PDB entry 9JGH | electron microscopy, 3.70 A resolution | chains C and F of the 15 polymer chains in the assembly

[Chain C (and F)]
Protein: tube tail protein
Source organism: Bacillus subtilis
Notes: chain F of this document is another copy of the same molecule, construct and numbering; everything in this record applies to it too
UniProt: A0A162TY69 (A0A162TY69_BACIU); numbering as in UniProt (aligned over 1-264)
Chain sequence (270 residues; each row starts with the number of its first residue):
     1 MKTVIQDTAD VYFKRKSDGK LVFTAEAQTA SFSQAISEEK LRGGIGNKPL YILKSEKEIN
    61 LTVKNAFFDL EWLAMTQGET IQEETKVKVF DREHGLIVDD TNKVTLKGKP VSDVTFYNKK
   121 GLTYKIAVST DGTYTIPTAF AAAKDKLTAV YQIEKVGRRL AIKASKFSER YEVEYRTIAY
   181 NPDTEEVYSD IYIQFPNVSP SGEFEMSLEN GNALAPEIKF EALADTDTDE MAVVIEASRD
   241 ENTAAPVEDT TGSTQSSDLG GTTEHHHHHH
Disordered / not traced: 90-152, 242-270 (chain F: 242-270)
Sequence notes: expression tag (265-270)

[Chain C / chain F interface]
Pairs across the interface (6; chain C residue first):
  R15(C) - T184(F)
  S168(C) - T184(F)
  S168(C) - E185(F)  hydrogen bond (side chain-backbone)
  S168(C) - E186(F)  hydrogen bond (side chain-backbone)
  R170(C) - D183(F)
  R170(C) - E185(F)  salt bridge
Interface residues without a listed pair, chain C (5 interface residues in all): S165, E169
Interface residues without a listed pair, chain F (5 interface residues in all): Y180

[Summary]
Chain C and chain F each contribute 5 residues to their interface; the contacts include 2 hydrogen bonds and 1
salt bridge. Polar pairs include R170(C)-E185(F), S168(C)-E185(F) and S168(C)-E186(F).
Both chains are tube tail protein (Bacillus subtilis). Entry 9JGH (cryo-EM structure of the TTP polymer at the
tube's end) was determined by electron microscopy, deposited together with 9JGI.
